6BV4 - chain A; structure by X-ray diffraction, 2.02 A resolution.

== Chain A ==
Protein: Aminopeptidase N
From: Sus scrofa
Notes: EC 3.4.11.2
UniProtKB: P15145 (AMPN_PIG); residue numbers follow UniProt; this construct covers 63-963
Sequence (902 residues; each row starts with the number of its first residue):
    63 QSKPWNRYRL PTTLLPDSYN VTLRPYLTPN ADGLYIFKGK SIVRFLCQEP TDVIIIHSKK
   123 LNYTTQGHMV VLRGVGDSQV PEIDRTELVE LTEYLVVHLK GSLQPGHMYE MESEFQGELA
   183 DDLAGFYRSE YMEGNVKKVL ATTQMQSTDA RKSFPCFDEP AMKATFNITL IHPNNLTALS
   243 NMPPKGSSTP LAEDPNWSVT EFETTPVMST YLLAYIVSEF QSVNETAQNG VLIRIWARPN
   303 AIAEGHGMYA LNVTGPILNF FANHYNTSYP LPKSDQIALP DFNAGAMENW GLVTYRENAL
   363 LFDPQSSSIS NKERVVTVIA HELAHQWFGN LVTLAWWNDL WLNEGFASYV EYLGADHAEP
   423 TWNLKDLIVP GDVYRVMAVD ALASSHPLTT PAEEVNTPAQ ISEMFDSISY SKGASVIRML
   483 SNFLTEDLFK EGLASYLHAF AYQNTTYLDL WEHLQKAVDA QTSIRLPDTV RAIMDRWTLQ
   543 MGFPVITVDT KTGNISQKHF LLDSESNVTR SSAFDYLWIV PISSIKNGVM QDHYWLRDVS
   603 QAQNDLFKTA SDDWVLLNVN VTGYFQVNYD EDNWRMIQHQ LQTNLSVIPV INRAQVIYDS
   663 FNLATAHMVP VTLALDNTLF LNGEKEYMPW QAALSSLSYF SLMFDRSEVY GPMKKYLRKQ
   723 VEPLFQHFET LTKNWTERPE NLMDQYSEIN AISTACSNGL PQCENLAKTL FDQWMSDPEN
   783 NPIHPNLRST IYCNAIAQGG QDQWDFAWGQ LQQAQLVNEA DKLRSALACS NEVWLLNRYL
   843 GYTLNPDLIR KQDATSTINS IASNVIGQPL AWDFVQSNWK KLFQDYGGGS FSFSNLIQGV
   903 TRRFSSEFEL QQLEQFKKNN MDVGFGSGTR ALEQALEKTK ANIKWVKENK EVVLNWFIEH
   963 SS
Differences from the reference sequence: conflict F107 (Leu in P15145); expression tag (964)
Curated features (UniProtKB/Swiss-Prot):
  - active site: E384 (Proton acceptor)
  - binding site (substrate): G347 to N351
  - binding site (Zn(2+)): H383, H387, E406
  - site: Y472 (Transition state stabilizer)
  - modified residue: Y171 (Sulfotyrosine)
  - glycosylation (N-linked (GlcNAc...) asparagine): N82, N124, N229, N237, N258, N286, N314, N328, N506, N556, N569, N622, N646, N736
Cystine bridges: C758-C765, C795-C831
Glycans and other covalent adducts: N-acetylglucosamine (NAG) linked to N82, N124, N229, N237, N314, N328, N506, N556, N569, N622, N646
Ion coordination: Zn2+: H383, H387, E406
Small-molecule neighbours: methionine (MET): Q206, Q208, A346, A348, M349, E350, H383, E384, E406, F467, Y472
From the paper describing this entry:
  - binding site for methionine: Q208, A346, M349, E350, E406, F467
  - catalytic residues: A348, E384, Y472 (proposed by the authors, not directly observed)

== In short ==
Ligands of chain A: methionine. N-acetylglucosamine is covalently linked to N82, N124, N229, N237, N314 and
N328 and 5 more. Curated annotation (UniProt) lists active-site residue E384, 5 substrate-binding residues and
3 Zn2+-binding residues. The paper reports catalytic residues A348, E384 and Y472; a binding site for
methionine at Q208, A346 and M349 among others.
Chain A is Aminopeptidase N (Sus scrofa); the structure, Crystal structure of porcine aminopeptidase-N with
Methionine, was determined by X-ray diffraction (same publication as 6BV2, 6BV3 and 6BUY).
